Entry 8ABI (electron microscopy, 3.00 A resolution); this record covers chains O and T of the 20 polymer chains in the assembly.

[Chain O]
Name: YALI0A17468p
Source organism: Yarrowia lipolytica
UniProtKB: Q6CGP7 (Q6CGP7_YARLI); residue numbers follow UniProt; this construct covers 1-330
Sequence (330 residues; numbered 1 to 330; the number before each row is that of its first residue):
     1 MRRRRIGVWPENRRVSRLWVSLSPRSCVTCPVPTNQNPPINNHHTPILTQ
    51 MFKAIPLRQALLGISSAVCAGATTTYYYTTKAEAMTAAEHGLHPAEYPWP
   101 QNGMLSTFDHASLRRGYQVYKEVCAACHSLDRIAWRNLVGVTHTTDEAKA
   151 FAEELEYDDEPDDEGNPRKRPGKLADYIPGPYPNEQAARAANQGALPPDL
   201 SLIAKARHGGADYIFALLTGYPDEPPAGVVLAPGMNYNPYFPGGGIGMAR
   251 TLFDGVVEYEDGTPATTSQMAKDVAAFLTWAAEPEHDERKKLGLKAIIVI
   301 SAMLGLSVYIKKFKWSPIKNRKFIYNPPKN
Unresolved in the structure: 1-84, 329-330
Bound ions: heme c Fe: H128, M248
Ligand contacts:
  - heme c (HEC): V119, V123, C124, C127, H128, N192, A195, L196, P197, P198, L200, I203, R207, Y213, I214, L217, L218, F241, I246, G247, M248, T251, L252, V274, L278
  - phosphatidylethanolamine (PTY): L292, K295, A296, V299, I300, M303

[Chain T]
Name: Complex III subunit 9
Source organism: Yarrowia lipolytica
UniProtKB: Q6CG23 (Q6CG23_YARLI); residue numbers follow UniProt; this construct covers 1-69
Sequence (69 residues; row label = number of the first residue in the row):
     1 MAWATTFYNVFVKRNSAFVATILASAFVFDMTFETAIDNFWDRINAGKQW
    51 KDIRHKYIEAAGDDDEDDE
Unresolved in the structure: 1-3, 58-69
Ligand contacts: 1,2-diacyl-sn-glycero-3-phosphocholine (PC1): Y8, V12, K13, R14, N15, F18, V19, I22, L23

[Interface between chain O and chain T]
Residue-residue contacts (35; chain O residue first):
  P100(O) with K48(T), hydrogen bond (backbone-side chain)
  L105(O) with W41(T); I44(T), hydrophobic; N45(T), hydrogen bond (backbone-side chain)
  S106(O) with N45(T); K48(T)
  T107(O) with W41(T); N45(T), hydrogen bond (backbone-side chain); K48(T), hydrogen bond (backbone-side chain)
  F108(O) with K48(T)
  D109(O) with G47(T); K48(T)
  H110(O) with K48(T), hydrogen bond (backbone-backbone); W50(T); I53(T)
  A111(O) with I53(T)
  R114(O) with Y57(T), hydrogen bond
  G140(O) with W50(T)
  V141(O) with W50(T)
  T142(O) with W50(T)
  H143(O) with W50(T)
  T144(O) with W50(T); Y57(T)
  E147(O) with Y57(T)
  D287(O) with W41(T)
  K290(O) with W41(T)
  K291(O) with D38(T), salt bridge; W41(T)
  L294(O) with F40(T), hydrophobic; W41(T), hydrophobic
  K295(O) with F33(T); E34(T); I37(T)
  I298(O) with F33(T), hydrophobic
  V299(O) with F33(T), hydrophobic
Also at the interface, not in a pair above, chain O (24 interface residues in all): M104, E260
Also at the interface, not in a pair above, chain T (15 interface residues in all): F29, Q49

[In short]
The interface between chain O and chain T involves 24 residues on one side and 15 on the other, with 6
hydrogen bonds and 1 salt bridge. Polar pairs include K291(O)-D38(T), P100(O)-K48(T) and L105(O)-N45(T).
Ligands of chain O: phosphatidylethanolamine and heme c.
Here chain O is YALI0A17468p and chain T is Complex III subunit 9, both from Yarrowia lipolytica. Entry 8ABI
(Complex III2 from Yarrowia lipolytica,antimycin A bound, int-position) was determined by electron microscopy
(same publication as 8AB6, 8AB7, 8AB8, 8AB9, 8ABA, 8ABB and 11 further entries).
